Entry 6I7D (X-ray diffraction, 2.82 A resolution); this record covers chain A.

== Chain A ==
Name: Myosin-A
From: Plasmodium falciparum
UniProtKB: Q8IDR3 (MYOA_PLAF7); numbering as in UniProt (aligned over 1-768)
Sequence (768 residues; row label = number of the first residue in the row):
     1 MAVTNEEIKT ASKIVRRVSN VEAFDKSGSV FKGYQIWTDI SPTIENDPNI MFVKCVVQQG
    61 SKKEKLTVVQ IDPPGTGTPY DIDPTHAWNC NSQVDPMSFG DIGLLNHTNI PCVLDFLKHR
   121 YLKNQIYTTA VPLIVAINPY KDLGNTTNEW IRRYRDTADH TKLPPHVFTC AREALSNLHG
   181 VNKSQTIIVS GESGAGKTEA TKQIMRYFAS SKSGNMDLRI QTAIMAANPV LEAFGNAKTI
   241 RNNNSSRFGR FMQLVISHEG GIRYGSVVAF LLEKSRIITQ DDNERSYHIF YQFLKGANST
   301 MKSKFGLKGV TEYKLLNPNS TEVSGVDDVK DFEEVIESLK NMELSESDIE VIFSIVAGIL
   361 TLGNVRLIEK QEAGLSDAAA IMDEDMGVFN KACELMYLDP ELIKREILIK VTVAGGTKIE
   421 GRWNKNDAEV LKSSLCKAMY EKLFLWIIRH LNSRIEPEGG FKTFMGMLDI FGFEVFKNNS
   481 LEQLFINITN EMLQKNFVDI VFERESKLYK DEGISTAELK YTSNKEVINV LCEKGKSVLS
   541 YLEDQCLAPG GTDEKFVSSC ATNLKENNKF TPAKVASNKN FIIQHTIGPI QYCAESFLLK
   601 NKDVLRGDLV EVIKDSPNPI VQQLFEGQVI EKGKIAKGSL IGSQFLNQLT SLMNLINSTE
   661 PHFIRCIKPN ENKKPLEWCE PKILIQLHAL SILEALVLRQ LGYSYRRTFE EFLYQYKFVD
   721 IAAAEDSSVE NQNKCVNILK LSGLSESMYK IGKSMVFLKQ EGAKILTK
Not modelled in the structure: 1-2, 719-722
Modified / non-standard residues: S19 (phosphoserine; SEP)
UniProt features mapped onto this chain:
  - region: P661 to E671 (Actin-binding)
  - binding site (ATP): G191 to T198
  - modified residue: S19 (Phosphoserine)
Reported in the primary citation:
  - post-translational modification sites: S19
  - mutagenesis - S19A, K764E: decreased catalytic activity
  - mutagenesis - K764E: decreased stability (from molecular simulation)

== In short ==
UniProt lists 8 ATP-binding residues. The paper reports that S19A and K764E reduce catalytic activity; a
modification site at S19.
Chain A is Myosin-A (Plasmodium falciparum); the structure, Plasmodium falciparum Myosin A, post-rigor and
rigor-like states, was determined by X-ray diffraction together with 6I7E from the same study.
